9JHS - chains E and G of the 4 polymer chains in the assembly; structure by electron microscopy, 5.02 A resolution (low resolution: residue-level contacts below are approximate; hydrogen-bond / salt-bridge calls are withheld).

# Chain E
Molecule: Insulin receptor
Source organism: Homo sapiens
Notes: EC 2.7.10.1
Reference sequence: P06213 (INSR_HUMAN); the construct has insertions or renumbered stretches relative to UniProt, so the offset changes along the chain: 1-655 = UniProt 28-682; 756-907 = UniProt 795-946
Sequence (919 residues; each row starts with the number of its first residue; note: 100 numbers in that range are skipped by the numbering (no residue carries them; nothing is unmodelled there); a row labelled like 655A-655Z holds insertion residues (655A, then the next letters in order)):
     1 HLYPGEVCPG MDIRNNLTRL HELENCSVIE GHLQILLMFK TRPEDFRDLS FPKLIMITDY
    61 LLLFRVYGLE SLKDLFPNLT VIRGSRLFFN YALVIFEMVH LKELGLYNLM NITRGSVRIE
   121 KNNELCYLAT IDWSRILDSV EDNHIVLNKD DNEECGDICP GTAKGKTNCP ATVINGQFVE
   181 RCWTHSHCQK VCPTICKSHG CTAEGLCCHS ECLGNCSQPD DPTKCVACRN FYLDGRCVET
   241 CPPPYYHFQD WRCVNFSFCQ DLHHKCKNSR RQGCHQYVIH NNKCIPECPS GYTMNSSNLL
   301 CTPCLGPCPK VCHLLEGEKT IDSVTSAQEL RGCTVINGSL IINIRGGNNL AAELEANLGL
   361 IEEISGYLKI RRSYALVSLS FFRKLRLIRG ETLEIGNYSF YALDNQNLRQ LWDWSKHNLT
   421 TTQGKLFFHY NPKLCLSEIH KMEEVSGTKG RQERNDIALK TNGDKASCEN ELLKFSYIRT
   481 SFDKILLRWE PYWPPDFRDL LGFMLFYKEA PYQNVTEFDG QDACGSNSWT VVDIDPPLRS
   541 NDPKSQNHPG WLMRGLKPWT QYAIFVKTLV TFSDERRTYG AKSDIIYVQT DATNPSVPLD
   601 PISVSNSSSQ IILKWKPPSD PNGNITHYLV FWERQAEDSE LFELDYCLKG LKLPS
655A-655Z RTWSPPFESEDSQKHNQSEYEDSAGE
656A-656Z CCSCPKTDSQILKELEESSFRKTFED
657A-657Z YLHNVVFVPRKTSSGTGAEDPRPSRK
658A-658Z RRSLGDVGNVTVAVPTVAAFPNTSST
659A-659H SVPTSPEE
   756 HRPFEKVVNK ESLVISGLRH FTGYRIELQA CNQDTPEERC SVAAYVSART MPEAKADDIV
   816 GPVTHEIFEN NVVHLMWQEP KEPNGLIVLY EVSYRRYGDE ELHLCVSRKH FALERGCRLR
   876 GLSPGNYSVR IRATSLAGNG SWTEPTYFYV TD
Disordered / not traced: 161-168, 655A-655Z, 656A-656Z, 657A-657Z, 658A-658Z, 659A-659H
Construct notes: conflict His144 (Tyr171 in P06213), Thr421 (Ile448 in P06213), Lys465 (Gln492 in P06213)
Curated features (UniProtKB/Swiss-Prot):
  - region: Glu656Y, Asp656Z, Tyr657A, Leu657B, His657C, Asn657D, Val657E, Val657F, Phe657G (Insulin-binding)
  - site: Phe39 (Insulin-binding)
  - modified residue: Ser373 (Phosphoserine), Tyr374 (Phosphotyrosine), Ser380 (Phosphoserine)
  - glycosylation (N-linked (GlcNAc...) asparagine): Asn16, Asn25, Asn78, Asn111, Asn215, Asn255, Asn295, Asn337, Asn397, Asn418, Asn514, Asn606, Asn624, Asn655P, Asn658I, Asn658V, Asn881, Asn894
Cystine bridges: Cys8-Cys26, Cys126-Cys155, Cys159-Cys182, Cys169-Cys188, Cys192-Cys201, Cys196-Cys207, Cys208-Cys216, Cys212-Cys225, Cys228-Cys237, Cys241-Cys253, Cys259-Cys284, Cys266-Cys274, Cys288-Cys301, Cys304-Cys308, Cys312-Cys333, Cys435-Cys468, Cys647-Cys860, Cys786-Cys795
From the paper describing this entry:
  - self-association interface (contacts with another copy of this molecule); pairs are residue here / residue on that copy: Cys524-Cys524 (disulfide)

# Chain G
Molecule: 24-nt DNA strand
Sequence (24 nucleotides; each row starts with the number of its first residue):
     1 CXXXAXGXAX GXGXCXAGXX CXGX
Modified / non-standard residues: AF2 (2'-deoxy-2'-fluoroadenosine 5'-(dihydrogen phosphate)) at position 2, DUZ (5-(benzylcarbamoyl)-2'-deoxyuridine 5'-(dihydrogen phosphate)) at position 3, DUZ (5-(benzylcarbamoyl)-2'-deoxyuridine 5'-(dihydrogen phosphate)) at position 4, CFZ (2'-deoxy-2'-fluorocytidine 5'-(dihydrogen phosphate)) at position 6, CFZ (2'-deoxy-2'-fluorocytidine 5'-(dihydrogen phosphate)) at position 8, 85Y (2'-deoxy-5-{[(naphthalen-2-yl)methyl]carbamoyl}uridine 5'-(dihydrogen phosphate)) at position 10, OMG (o2'-methylguanosine-5'-monophosphate) at position 11, AF2 (2'-deoxy-2'-fluoroadenosine 5'-(dihydrogen phosphate)) at position 12, OMG (o2'-methylguanosine-5'-monophosphate) at position 13, DUZ (5-(benzylcarbamoyl)-2'-deoxyuridine 5'-(dihydrogen phosphate)) at position 14, 85Y (2'-deoxy-5-{[(naphthalen-2-yl)methyl]carbamoyl}uridine 5'-(dihydrogen phosphate)) at position 16, AF2 (2'-deoxy-2'-fluoroadenosine 5'-(dihydrogen phosphate)) at position 19, 85Y (2'-deoxy-5-{[(naphthalen-2-yl)methyl]carbamoyl}uridine 5'-(dihydrogen phosphate)) at position 20, OMC (o2'-methylycytidine-5'-monophosphate) at position 21, CFZ (2'-deoxy-2'-fluorocytidine 5'-(dihydrogen phosphate)) at position 22, DUZ (5-(benzylcarbamoyl)-2'-deoxyuridine 5'-(dihydrogen phosphate)) at position 24

# How chain E and chain G interact
Residue-residue contacts - 10 pairs, chain E then chain G:
  Tyr477(E) - DUZ_4(G)
  Arg479(E) - DUZ_4(G)
  Leu486(E) - AF2_19(G)
  Leu486(E) - 85Y_20(G)
  Arg488(E) - 85Y_20(G)
  Arg488(E) - OMC_21(G)
  Lys544(E) - DUZ_3(G)
  Gln546(E) - 85Y_20(G)
  Leu552(E) - AF2_19(G)
  Arg554(E) - AF2_12(G)
Also at the interface, not in a pair above, chain G (7 interface residues in all): DA5

# Summary
8 residues of chain E face 7 of chain G across their interface. From the paper: a self-association interface
involving Cys524(E).
Chain E is Insulin receptor (Homo sapiens) and chain G is a 24-nt DNA strand; the structure, Human insulin
receptor bound with A62-dimer, arrowhead conformation, was determined by electron microscopy together with
9JF9 and 9JFD from the same study.
